PDB entry 7SVV | electron microscopy, 3.54 A resolution | chains A and a of the 22 polymer chains in the assembly

== Chain A ==
Name: TnsC filament
From: [Scytonema hofmanni] UTEX 2349
Sequence (276 residues; each row starts with the number of its first residue):
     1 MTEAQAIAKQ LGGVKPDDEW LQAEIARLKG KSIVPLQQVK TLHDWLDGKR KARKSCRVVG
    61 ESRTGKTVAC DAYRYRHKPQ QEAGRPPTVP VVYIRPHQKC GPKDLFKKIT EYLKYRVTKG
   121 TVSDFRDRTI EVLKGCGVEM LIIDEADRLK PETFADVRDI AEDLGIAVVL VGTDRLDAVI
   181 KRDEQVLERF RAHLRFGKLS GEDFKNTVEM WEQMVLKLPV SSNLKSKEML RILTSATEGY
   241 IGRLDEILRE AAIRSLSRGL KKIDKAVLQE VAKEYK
Not modelled in the structure: 1-18, 276
Metal / ion sites: Mg2+: Thr67 (together with AMP-PNP)
Small-molecule neighbours: AMP-PNP: Lys31, Ser32, Ile33, Val34, Pro35, Leu36, Glu61, Ser62, Arg63, Thr64, Gly65, Lys66, Thr67, Val68, Asp144, Glu145, Trp211, Ile241, Gly242, Asp245

== Chain a ==
Name: TnsBctd
From: [Scytonema hofmanni] UTEX 2349
Sequence (15 residues; row label = number of the first residue in the row):
   570 IEVWDYEQLR EEYGF
Not modelled in the structure: 584

== How chain A and chain a interact ==
Pairs across the interface (22; chain A residue first):
  Lys31(A) with Asp574(a); Tyr575(a), hydrogen bond (backbone-backbone)
  Ser32(A) with Val572(a); Trp573(a); Tyr575(a)
  Ile33(A) with Val572(a); Trp573(a), hydrogen bond (backbone-backbone); Tyr575(a), hydrophobic; Leu578(a), hydrophobic
  Pro35(A) with Ile570(a), hydrophobic; Glu571(a); Trp573(a), hydrophobic
  Asp71(A) with Tyr575(a), hydrogen bond
  Arg74(A) with Tyr582(a)
  Tyr75(A) with Leu578(a), hydrophobic; Tyr582(a), hydrophobic
  Lys78(A) with Glu581(a), hydrogen bond (side chain-backbone); Tyr582(a)
  Pro79(A) with Tyr582(a)
  Tyr112(A) with Tyr582(a)
  Met214(A) with Ile570(a), hydrophobic; Val572(a), hydrophobic
Other interface residues (no listed pair), chain A (14 interface residues in all): Val34, His77, Met210
Other interface residues (no listed pair), chain a (12 interface residues in all): Glu576, Arg579, Gly583
Interface features reported in the paper:
  - interface residues, chain a: Ile570(a)

== Overview ==
14 residues of chain A and 12 residues of chain a are in contact, with 4 hydrogen bonds. Polar pairs include
Asp71(A)-Tyr575(a), Lys78(A)-Glu581(a) and Lys31(A)-Tyr575(a). Bound to chain A: AMP-PNP. From the paper: the
interface residue Ile570(a).
Here chain A is TnsC filament and chain a is TnsBctd, both from [Scytonema hofmanni] UTEX 2349. Entry 7SVV
(TnsBctd-TnsC complex) was determined by electron microscopy, deposited together with 7SVW.
